6QG5 - chains D and J of the 16 polymer chains in the assembly; structure by electron microscopy, 10.10 A resolution (very low resolution: no residue pairs are listed; an interface is given only as per-side residue counts).

[Chain D]
Name: Translation initiation factor eIF-2B subunit beta
From: Saccharomyces cerevisiae
Reference sequence: P32502 (EI2BB_YEAST); residues 1-381 here = UniProt positions 1-381
Sequence (381 residues; row label = number of the first residue in the row):
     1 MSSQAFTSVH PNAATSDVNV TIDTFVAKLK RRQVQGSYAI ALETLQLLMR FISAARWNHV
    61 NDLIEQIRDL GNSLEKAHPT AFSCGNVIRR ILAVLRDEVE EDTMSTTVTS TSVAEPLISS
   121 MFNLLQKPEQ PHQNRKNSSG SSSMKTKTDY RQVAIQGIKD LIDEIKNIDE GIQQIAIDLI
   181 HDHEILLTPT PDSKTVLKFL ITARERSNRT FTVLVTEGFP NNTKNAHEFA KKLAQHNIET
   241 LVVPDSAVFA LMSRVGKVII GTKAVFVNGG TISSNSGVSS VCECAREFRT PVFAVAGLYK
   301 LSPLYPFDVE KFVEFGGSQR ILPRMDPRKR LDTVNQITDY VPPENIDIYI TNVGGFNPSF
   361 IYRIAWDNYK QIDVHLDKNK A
Disordered / not traced: 1-9, 109-112, 129-146, 377-381

[Chain J]
Name: Translation initiation factor eIF-2B subunit epsilon
From: Saccharomyces cerevisiae
Reference sequence: P32501 (EI2BE_YEAST); residues 1-712 here = UniProt positions 1-712
Sequence (712 residues; numbered 1 to 712; the number before each row is that of its first residue):
     1 MAGKKGQKKS GLGNHGKNSD MDVEDRLQAV VLTDSYETRF MPLTAVKPRC LLPLANVPLI
    61 EYTLEFLAKA GVHEVFLICS SHANQINDYI ENSKWNLPWS PFKITTIMSP EARCTGDVMR
   121 DLDNRGIITG DFILVSGDVL TNIDFSKMLE FHKKMHLQDK DHISTMCLSK ASTYPKTRTI
   181 EPAAFVLDKS TSRCIYYQDL PLPSSREKTS IQIDPELLDN VDEFVIRNDL IDCRIDICTS
   241 HVPLIFQENF DYQSLRTDFV KGVISSDILG KHIYAYLTDE YAVRVESWQT YDTISQDFLG
   301 RWCYPLVLDS NIQDDQTYSY ESRHIYKEKD VVLAQSCKIG KCTAIGSGTK IGEGTKIENS
   361 VIGRNCQIGE NIRIKNSFIW DDCIIGNNSI IDHSLIASNA TLGSNVRLND GCIIGFNVKI
   421 DDNMDLDRNT KISASPLKNA GSRMYDNESN EQFDQDLDDQ TLAVSIVGDK GVGYIYESEV
   481 SDDEDSSTEA CKEINTLSNQ LDELYLSDDS ISSATKKTKK RRTMSVNSIY TDREEIDSEF
   541 EDEDFEKEGI ATVERAMENN HDLDTALLEL NTLRMSMNVT YHEVRIATIT ALLRRVYHFI
   601 ATQTLGPKDA VVKVFNQWGL LFKRQAFDEE EYIDLMNIIM EKIVEQSFDK PDLILFSALV
   661 SLYDNDIIEE DVIYKWWDNV STDPRYDEVK KLTVKWVEWL QNADEESSSE EE
Disordered / not traced: 1-23, 437-454, 473-712

[How chain D and chain J interact]
At this resolution (10 A) residue pairs are not listed: 26 residues of chain D and 24 of chain J lie at the interface.

[In short]
26 residues of chain D and 24 residues of chain J are in contact.
Chain D is Translation initiation factor eIF-2B subunit beta and chain J is Translation initiation factor
eIF-2B subunit epsilon, both from Saccharomyces cerevisiae; the structure, Structure of eIF2B-eIF2
(phosphorylated at Ser51) complex (model C), was determined by electron microscopy, deposited together with
6QG0, 6QG1, 6QG2, 6QG3 and 6QG6.
